Entry 9U6E (electron microscopy, 2.40 A resolution); this record covers chains J and P of the 24 polymer chains in the assembly.

Chain J (and P):
Protein: FAS-associated death domain protein
Source organism: Homo sapiens
Notes: chain P of this document is another copy of the same molecule, construct and numbering; everything in this record applies to it too
Reference sequence: Q13158 (FADD_HUMAN); residues 1-208 here = UniProt positions 1-208
Amino-acid sequence (208 residues; row label = number of the first residue in the row):
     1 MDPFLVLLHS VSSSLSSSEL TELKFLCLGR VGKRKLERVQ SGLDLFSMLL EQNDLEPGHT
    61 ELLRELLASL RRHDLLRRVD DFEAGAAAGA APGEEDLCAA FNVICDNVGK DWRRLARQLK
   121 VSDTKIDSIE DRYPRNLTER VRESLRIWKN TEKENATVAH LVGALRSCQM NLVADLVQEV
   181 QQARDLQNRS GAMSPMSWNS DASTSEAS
Disordered / not traced: 88-208
UniProt features mapped onto this chain:
  - modified residue: Ser194 (Phosphoserine)
  - glycosylation: Arg117 (Microbial infection: N-beta-linked (GlcNAc) arginine)
  - natural variant: Cys105 (C105W: In IEHDCM)
  - mutagenesis: Ser12 (S12R: Loss of interaction with CASP8), Phe25 (F25R: Loss of interaction with FAS. Loss of self-association. Abolishes induction of apoptosis), Lys33 (K33E: Loss of self-association), Arg38 (R38A: Loss of interaction with CASP8), Asp44 (D44R: Loss of interaction with CASP8. Abolishes induction of apoptosis. Decreased interaction with FAS), Glu51 (E51R: Loss of interaction with CASP8), Arg117 (R117A: Abolished GlcNAcylation by E.coli NleB1; R117E: Loss of interaction with FAS), Val121 (V121N: Loss of interaction with FAS), Asp123 (D123R: Strongly decreased interaction with FAS), Arg135 (R135E: Strongly decreased interaction with FAS), Arg142 (R142E: Decreased interaction with FAS), Leu172 (L172A/E: Loss of interaction with FAS; L172K: Strongly decreased interaction with FAS), 2 further mutagenesis entries in UniProt

How chain J and chain P interact:
Residue-residue contacts (11):
  Lys33(J) - Ser13(P)
  Lys33(J) - Ser14(P)
  Lys33(J) - Glu19(P)  salt bridge
  Lys33(J) - Arg72(P)
  Arg34(J) - Ser12(P)
  Arg34(J) - Ser13(P)  hydrogen bond (backbone-backbone)
  Arg34(J) - Leu15(P)
  Arg34(J) - Gln40(P)  hydrogen bond (side chain-backbone)
  Arg34(J) - Ser41(P)
  Glu37(J) - Ser16(P)
  Glu37(J) - Ser17(P)  hydrogen bond
Also at the interface, not in a pair above, chain J (4 interface residues in all): Gly32

In short:
The interface between chain J and chain P involves 4 residues on one side and 10 on the other; the contacts
include 3 hydrogen bonds and 1 salt bridge. Among the polar pairs are Lys33(J)-Glu19(P), Arg34(J)-Gln40(P) and
Glu37(J)-Ser17(P).
Both chains are FAS-associated death domain protein (Homo sapiens). Entry 9U6E (FADD-DED filaments coordinate
complex IIa assembly during TNF-induced apoptosis) was determined by electron microscopy, deposited together
with 9U7A.
